Entry 9EI2 (electron microscopy, 2.80 A resolution); this record covers chains A and U.

# Chain A
Protein: DNA-directed RNA polymerase II subunit RPB1
Organism: Homo sapiens
Notes: EC 2.7.7.6
UniProtKB: P24928 (RPB1_HUMAN); residues 1-1970 here = UniProt positions 1-1970
Chain sequence (1970 residues; each row starts with the number of its first residue):
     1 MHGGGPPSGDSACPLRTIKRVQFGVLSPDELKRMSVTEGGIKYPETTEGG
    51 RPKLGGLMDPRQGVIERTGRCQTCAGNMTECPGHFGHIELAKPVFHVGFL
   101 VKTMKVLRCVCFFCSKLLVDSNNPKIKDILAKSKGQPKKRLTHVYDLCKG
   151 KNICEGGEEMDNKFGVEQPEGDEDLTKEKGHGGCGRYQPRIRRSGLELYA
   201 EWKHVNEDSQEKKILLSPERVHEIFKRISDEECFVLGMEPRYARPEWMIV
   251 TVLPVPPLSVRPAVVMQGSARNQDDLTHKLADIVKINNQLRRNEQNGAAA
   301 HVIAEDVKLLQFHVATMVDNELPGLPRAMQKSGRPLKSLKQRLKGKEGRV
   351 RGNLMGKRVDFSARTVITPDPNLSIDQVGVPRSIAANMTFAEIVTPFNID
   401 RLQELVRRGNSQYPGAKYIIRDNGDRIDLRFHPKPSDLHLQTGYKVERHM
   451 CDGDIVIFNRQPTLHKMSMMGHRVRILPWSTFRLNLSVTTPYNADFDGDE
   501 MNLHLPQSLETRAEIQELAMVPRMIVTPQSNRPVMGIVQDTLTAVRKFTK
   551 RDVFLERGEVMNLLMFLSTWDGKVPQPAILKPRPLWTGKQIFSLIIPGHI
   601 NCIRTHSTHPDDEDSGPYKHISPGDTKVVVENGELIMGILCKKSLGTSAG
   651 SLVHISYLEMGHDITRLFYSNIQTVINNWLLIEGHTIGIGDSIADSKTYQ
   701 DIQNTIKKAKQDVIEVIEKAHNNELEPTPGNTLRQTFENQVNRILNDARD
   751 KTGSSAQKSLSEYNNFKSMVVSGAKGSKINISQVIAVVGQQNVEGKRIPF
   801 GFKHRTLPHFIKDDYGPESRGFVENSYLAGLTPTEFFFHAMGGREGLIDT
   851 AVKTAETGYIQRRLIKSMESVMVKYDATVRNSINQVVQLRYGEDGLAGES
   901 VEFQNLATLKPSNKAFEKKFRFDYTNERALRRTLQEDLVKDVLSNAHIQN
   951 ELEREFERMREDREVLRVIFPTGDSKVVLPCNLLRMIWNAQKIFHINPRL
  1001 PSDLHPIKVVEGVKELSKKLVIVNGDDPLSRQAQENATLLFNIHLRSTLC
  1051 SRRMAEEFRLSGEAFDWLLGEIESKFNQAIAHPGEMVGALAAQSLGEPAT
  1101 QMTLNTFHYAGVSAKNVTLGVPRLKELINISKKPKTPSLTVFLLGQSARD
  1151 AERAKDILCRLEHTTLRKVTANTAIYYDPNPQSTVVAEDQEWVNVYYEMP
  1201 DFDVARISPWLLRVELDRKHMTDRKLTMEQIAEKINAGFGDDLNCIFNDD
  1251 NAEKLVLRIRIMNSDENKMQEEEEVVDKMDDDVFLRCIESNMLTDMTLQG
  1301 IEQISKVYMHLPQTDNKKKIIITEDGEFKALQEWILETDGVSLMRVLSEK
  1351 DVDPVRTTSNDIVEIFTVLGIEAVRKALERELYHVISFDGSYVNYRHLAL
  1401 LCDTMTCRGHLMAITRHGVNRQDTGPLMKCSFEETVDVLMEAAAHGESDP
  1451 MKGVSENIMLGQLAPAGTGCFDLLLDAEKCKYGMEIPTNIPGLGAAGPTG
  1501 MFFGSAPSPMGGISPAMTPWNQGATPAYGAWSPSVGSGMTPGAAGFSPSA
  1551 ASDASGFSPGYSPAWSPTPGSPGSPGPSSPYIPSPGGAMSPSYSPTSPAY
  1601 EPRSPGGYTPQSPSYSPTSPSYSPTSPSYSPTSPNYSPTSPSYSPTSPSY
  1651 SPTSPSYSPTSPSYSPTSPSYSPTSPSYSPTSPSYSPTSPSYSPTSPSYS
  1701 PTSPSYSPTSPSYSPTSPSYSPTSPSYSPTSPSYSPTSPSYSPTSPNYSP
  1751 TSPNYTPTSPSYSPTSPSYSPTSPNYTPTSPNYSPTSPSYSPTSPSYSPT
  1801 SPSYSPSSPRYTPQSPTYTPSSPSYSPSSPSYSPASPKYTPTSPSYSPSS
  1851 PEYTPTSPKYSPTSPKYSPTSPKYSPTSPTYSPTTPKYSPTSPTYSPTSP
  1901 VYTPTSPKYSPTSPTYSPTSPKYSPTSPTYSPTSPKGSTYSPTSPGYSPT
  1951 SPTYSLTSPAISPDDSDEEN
Unresolved in the structure: 1-1161, 1306-1970
Swiss-Prot annotation at these positions:
  - binding site (RNA): R67, R460, D499
  - binding site (Zn(2+)): C71, C74, C81, H84, C111, C114, C154, C184
  - binding site (DNA): K346, R358, R1416, R1421
  - binding site (Mg(2+)): N493, D495, D497, D499
  - modified residue: M1 (N-acetylmethionine), S27 (Phosphoserine), S217 (Phosphoserine), R1603 (Omega-N-methylated arginine), R1810 (Asymmetric dimethylarginine), K1838 (N6,N6-dimethyllysine), T1840 (Phosphothreonine), S1843 (Phosphoserine), S1845 (Phosphoserine), S1847 (Phosphoserine), S1849 (Phosphoserine), S1850 (Phosphoserine), T1854 (Phosphothreonine), S1857 (Phosphoserine), K1859 (N6,N6-dimethyllysine), Y1860 (Phosphotyrosine), S1861 (Phosphoserine), T1863 (Phosphothreonine), S1864 (Phosphoserine), K1866 (N6,N6,N6-trimethyllysine) and 35 more in UniProt
  - cross-link: K1268 (Glycyl lysine isopeptide (Lys-Gly) (interchain with G-Cter in ubiquitin))

# Chain U
Protein: ATP-dependent DNA helicase Q5
Organism: Homo sapiens
Notes: EC 5.6.2.4
UniProtKB: O94762 (RECQ5_HUMAN); numbering as in UniProt (aligned over 1-991)
Chain sequence (991 residues; row label = number of the first residue in the row):
     1 MSSHHTTFPFDPERRVRSTLKKVFGFDSFKTPLQESATMAVVKGNKDVFV
    51 CMPTGAGKSLCYQLPALLAKGITIVVSPLIALIQDQVDHLLTLKVRVSSL
   101 NSKLSAQERKELLADLEREKPQTKILYITPEMAASSSFQPTLNSLVSRHL
   151 LSYLVVDEAHCVSQWGHDFRPDYLRLGALRSRLGHAPCVALTATATPQVQ
   201 EDVFAALHLKKPVAIFKTPCFRANLFYDVQFKELISDPYGNLKDFCLKAL
   251 GQEADKGLSGCGIVYCRTREACEQLAIELSCRGVNAKAYHAGLKASERTL
   301 VQNDWMEEKVPVIVATISFGMGVDKANVRFVAHWNIAKSMAGYYQESGRA
   351 GRDGKPSWCRLYYSRNDRDQVSFLIRKEVAKLQEKRGNKASDKATIMAFD
   401 ALVTFCEELGCRHAAIAKYFGDALPACAKGCDHCQNPTAVRRRLEALERS
   451 SSWSKTCIGPSQGNGFDPELYEGGRKGYGDFSRYDEGSGGSGDEGRDEAH
   501 KREWNLFYQKQMQLRKGKDPKIEEFVPPDENCPLKEASSRRIPRLTVKAR
   551 EHCLRLLEEALSSNRQSTRTADEADLRAKAVELEHETFRNAKVANLYKAS
   601 VLKKVADIHRASKDGQPYDMGGSAKSCSAQAEPPEPNEYDIPPASHVYSL
   651 KPKRVGAGFPKGSCPFQTATELMETTRIREQAPQPERGGEHEPPSRPCGL
   701 LDEDGSEPLPGPRGEVPGGSAHYGGPSPEKKAKSSSGGSSLAKGRASKKQ
   751 QLLATAAHKDSQSIARFFCRRVESPALLASAPEAEGACPSCEGVQGPPMA
   801 PEKYTGEEDGAGGHSPAPPQTEECLRERPSTCPPRDQGTPEVQPTPAKDT
   851 WKGKRPRSQQENPESQPQKRPRPSAKPSVVAEVKGSVSASEQGTLNPTAQ
   901 DPFQLSAPGVSLKEAANVVVKCLTPFYKEGKFASKELFKGFARHLSHLLT
   951 QKTSPGRSVKEEAQNLIRHFFHGRARCESEADWHGLCGPQR
Unresolved in the structure: 1-497, 621-991

# How chain A and chain U interact
Contacting residue pairs (65; chain A residue first):
  V1195(A) with L602(U), hydrophobic
  Y1196(A) with A599(U); L602(U), hydrophobic
  E1198(A) with H552(U)
  M1199(A) with H552(U); C553(U), hydrophobic; K598(U)
  P1200(A) with K548(U); A549(U); H552(U)
  D1201(A) with R544(U); T546(U); A549(U); K598(U), salt bridge
  F1202(A) with N595(U); K598(U)
  E1229(A) with L596(U); S600(U), hydrogen bond
  A1232(A) with L596(U), hydrophobic
  E1233(A) with L596(U)
  N1236(A) with V593(U)
  F1239(A) with W504(U), hydrophobic; Y508(U), hydrogen bond (backbone-side chain)
  D1241(A) with R544(U), salt bridge
  D1242(A) with M512(U); R544(U), salt bridge
  L1243(A) with Y508(U)
  N1244(A) with N595(U), hydrogen bond
  C1245(A) with N595(U), hydrogen bond (backbone-side chain)
  I1246(A) with N595(U)
  F1247(A) with L596(U), hydrophobic; A599(U), hydrophobic
  D1249(A) with A606(U)
  N1251(A) with R610(U), hydrogen bond
  I1261(A) with M512(U), hydrophobic; R515(U)
  N1263(A) with R515(U), hydrogen bond (side chain-backbone)
  S1264(A) with R515(U), hydrogen bond (backbone-backbone); K516(U)
  D1265(A) with L514(U); R515(U), hydrogen bond (backbone-backbone); K516(U), hydrogen bond (side chain-backbone); K518(U), salt bridge
  E1266(A) with I522(U)
  N1267(A) with K518(U)
  E1272(A) with K518(U)
  E1274(A) with L514(U); K518(U), salt bridge
  D1277(A) with Q511(U), hydrogen bond (backbone-side chain); L514(U)
  K1278(A) with Q511(U); R515(U), hydrogen bond (backbone-side chain)
  M1279(A) with F507(U), hydrophobic; Q511(U); R515(U), hydrogen bond (backbone-side chain)
  D1281(A) with R515(U), salt bridge
  F1284(A) with Y508(U), hydrophobic; Q511(U); M512(U), hydrophobic; R515(U)
  C1287(A) with W504(U)
  I1288(A) with W504(U), hydrophobic; Y508(U), hydrophobic
  N1291(A) with W504(U), hydrogen bond
  D1295(A) with K501(U)
Also at the interface, not in a pair above, chain A (39 interface residues in all): D1280
Also at the interface, not in a pair above, chain U (31 interface residues in all): G517, D519, P543, L545, K603
From the paper, about this interface:
  - residue pairs: D1241(A)-R544(U) (salt bridge), D1242(A)-R544(U) (salt bridge)
  - interface residues, chain U: W504(U), F507(U), Y508(U), Q511(U), M512(U), R515(U), K548(U), H552(U), V593(U), N595(U), L596(U), K598(U), L602(U), R610(U)

# In short
Chain A and chain U form an interface of 39 and 31 residues respectively, with 13 hydrogen bonds and 6 salt
bridges. Polar pairs include D1201(A)-K598(U), D1241(A)-R544(U) and D1242(A)-R544(U). The paper describes salt
bridges between D1241(A) and R544(U) and D1242(A) and R544(U). The paper reports interface residues W504(U),
F507(U) and Y508(U) among others.
Chain A is DNA-directed RNA polymerase II subunit RPB1 and chain U is ATP-dependent DNA helicase Q5, both from
Homo sapiens; the structure, Cryo-EM structure of Human RNA polymerase II Elongation Complex bound to an apo
RECQL5 helicase (RECQL5 ..., was determined by electron microscopy.
